Entry 8W56 (electron microscopy, 3.59 A resolution); this record covers chains C and F of the 6 polymer chains in the assembly.

[Chain C]
Name: SIR2-like domain-containing protein
Organism: Bacillus subtilis
UniProt: A0A162TTM4 (A0A162TTM4_BACIU); residue numbers follow UniProt; this construct covers 1-1005
Amino-acid sequence (1005 residues; row label = number of the first residue in the row):
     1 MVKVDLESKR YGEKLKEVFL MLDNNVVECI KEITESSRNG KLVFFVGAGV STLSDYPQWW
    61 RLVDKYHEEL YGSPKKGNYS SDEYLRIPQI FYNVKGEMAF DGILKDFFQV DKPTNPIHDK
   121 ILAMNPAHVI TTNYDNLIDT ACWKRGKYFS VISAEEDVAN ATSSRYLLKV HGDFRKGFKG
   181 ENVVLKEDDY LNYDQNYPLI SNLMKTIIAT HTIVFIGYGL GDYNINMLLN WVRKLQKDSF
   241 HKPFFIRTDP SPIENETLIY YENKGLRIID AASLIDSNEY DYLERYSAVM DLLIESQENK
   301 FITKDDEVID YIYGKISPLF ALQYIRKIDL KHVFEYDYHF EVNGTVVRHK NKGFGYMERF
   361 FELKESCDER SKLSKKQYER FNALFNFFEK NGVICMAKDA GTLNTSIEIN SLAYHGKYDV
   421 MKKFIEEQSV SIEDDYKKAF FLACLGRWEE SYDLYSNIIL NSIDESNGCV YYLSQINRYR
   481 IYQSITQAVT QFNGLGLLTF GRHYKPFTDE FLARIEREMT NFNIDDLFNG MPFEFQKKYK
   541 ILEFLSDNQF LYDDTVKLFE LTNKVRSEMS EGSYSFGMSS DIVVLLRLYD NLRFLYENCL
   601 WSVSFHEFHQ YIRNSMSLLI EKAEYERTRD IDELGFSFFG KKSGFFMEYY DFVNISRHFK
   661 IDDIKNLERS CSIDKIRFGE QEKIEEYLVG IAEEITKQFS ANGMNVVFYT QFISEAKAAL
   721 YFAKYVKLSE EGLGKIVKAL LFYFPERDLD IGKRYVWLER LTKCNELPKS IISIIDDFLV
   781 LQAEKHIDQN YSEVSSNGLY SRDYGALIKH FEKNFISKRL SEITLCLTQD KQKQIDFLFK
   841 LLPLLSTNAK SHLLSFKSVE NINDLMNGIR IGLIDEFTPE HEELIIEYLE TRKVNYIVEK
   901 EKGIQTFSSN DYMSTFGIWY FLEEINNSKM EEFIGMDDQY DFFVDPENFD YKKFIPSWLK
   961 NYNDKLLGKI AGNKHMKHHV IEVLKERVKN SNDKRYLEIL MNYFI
Not modelled in the structure: 1-21, 143-144, 748, 901-909
Construct notes: conflict Ser643 (Leu in A0A162TTM4)
What the authors report for this chain:
  - mutagenesis - Y71A/I90A, N133A/H171A: abolished catalytic activity on TTP
  - mutagenesis - Y574G/F576G: decreased binding to SPbeta prophage-derived uncharacterized protein YotI (chain F)
  - mutagenesis - K960A/D993A: unchanged binding to SPbeta prophage-derived uncharacterized protein YotI (chain F)
  - catalytic residues: Asn133, His171 (proposed by the authors, not directly observed)
  - mutagenesis - L495G/L497G/L498G, Y574G/F576G: abolished catalytic activity
  - mutagenesis - M531G/P532G: increased catalytic activity

[Chain F]
Name: SPbeta prophage-derived uncharacterized protein YotI
Organism: Bacillus subtilis
UniProt: Q796A8 (YOTI_BACSU); residues 1-120 here = UniProt positions 1-120
Amino-acid sequence (120 residues; each row starts with the number of its first residue):
     1 MIEIFKDTGA THDLVYHSKI NTFVWDVEFD IVLSDSKELN KCYFVKCFNP YRINGKCDFA
    61 VSSIDIFSEG KRLLIENEFN FKITKAVHVA TSKDVTEIVL HLSERISSPF PIVKEVVYLD
Not modelled in the structure: 1-9

[How chain C and chain F interact]
Residue-residue contacts (15):
  Glu571(C) with His17(F), salt bridge; Lys19(F)
  Gly572(C) with Tyr16(F); Ser18(F), hydrogen bond (backbone-backbone)
  Ser573(C) with Val15(F); Tyr16(F)
  Tyr574(C) with Tyr16(F), hydrogen bond (backbone-backbone)
  Ser575(C) with Val15(F)
  Phe576(C) with Leu14(F), hydrophobic
  Asp630(C) with Tyr16(F)
  Ile631(C) with Tyr16(F), hydrophobic; Ile106(F), hydrophobic
  Gly635(C) with Leu102(F)
  Phe636(C) with Leu102(F), hydrophobic
  Phe638(C) with His101(F)
Interface residues without a listed pair, chain C (14 interface residues in all): Ser570, Gly577, Leu634
Interface residues without a listed pair, chain F (15 interface residues in all): His12, Asn21, Phe23, Ile98, Arg105, Tyr118
The authors on this interface:
  - hot spots on chain C (mutagenesis) - Y574G/F576G: decreased binding to SPbeta prophage-derived uncharacterized protein YotI (chain F)

[In short]
Chain C and chain F form an interface of 14 and 15 residues respectively; the contacts include 2 hydrogen
bonds and 1 salt bridge. Polar pairs include Glu571(C)-His17(F), Gly572(C)-Ser18(F) and Tyr574(C)-Tyr16(F).
The paper reports catalytic residues Asn133(C) and His171(C); Y71A/I90A and N133A/H171A of chain C abolish
catalytic activity on TTP; 6 substitutions were tested in all.
Chain C is SIR2-like domain-containing protein and chain F is SPbeta prophage-derived uncharacterized protein
YotI, both from Bacillus subtilis; the structure, Cryo-EM structure of DSR2-DSAD1 state 1, was determined by
electron microscopy (same publication as 8K98, 8K9A, 8WKN and 8XKN).
